PDB entry 8JTD | electron microscopy, 4.90 A resolution (low resolution: residue-level contacts below are approximate; hydrogen-bond / salt-bridge calls are withheld) | chains D and E of the 8 polymer chains in the assembly

== Chain D ==
Protein: gp120 protein of HIV Envelope trimer
Source organism: Human immunodeficiency virus 1
Chain sequence (481 residues; row label = number of the first residue in the row; note: 14 numbers in that range are skipped by the numbering (no residue carries them; nothing is unmodelled there); a row labelled like 185A-185K holds insertion residues (185A, then the next letters in order)):
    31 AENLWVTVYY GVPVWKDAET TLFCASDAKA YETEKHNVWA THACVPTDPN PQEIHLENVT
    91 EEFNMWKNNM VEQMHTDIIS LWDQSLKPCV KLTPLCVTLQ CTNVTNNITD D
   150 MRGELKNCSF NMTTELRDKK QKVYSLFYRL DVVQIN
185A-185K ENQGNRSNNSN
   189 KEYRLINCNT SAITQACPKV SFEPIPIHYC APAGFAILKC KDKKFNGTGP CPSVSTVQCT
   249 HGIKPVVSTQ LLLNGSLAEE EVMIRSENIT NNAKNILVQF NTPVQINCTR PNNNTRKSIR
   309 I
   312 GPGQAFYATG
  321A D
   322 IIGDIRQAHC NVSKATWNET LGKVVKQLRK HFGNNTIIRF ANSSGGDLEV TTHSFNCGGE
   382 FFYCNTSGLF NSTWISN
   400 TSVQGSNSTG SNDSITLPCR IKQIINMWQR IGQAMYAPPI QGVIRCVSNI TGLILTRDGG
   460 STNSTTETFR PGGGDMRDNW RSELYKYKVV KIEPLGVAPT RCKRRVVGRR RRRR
Not modelled in the structure: 31, 185B-185K, 400-410, 507-513
Cystine bridges: Cys-54/Cys-74, Cys-119/Cys-205, Cys-126/Cys-196, Cys-131/Cys-157, Cys-218/Cys-247, Cys-228/Cys-239, Cys-296/Cys-331, Cys-378/Cys-445, Cys-385/Cys-418
Covalently attached groups: N-acetylglucosamine (NAG) linked to Asn-88, Asn-133, Asn-156, Asn-197, Asn-234, Asn-262, Asn-295, Asn-301, Asn-332, Asn-339, Asn-355, Asn-363, Asn-386, Asn-392, Asn-448; glycan linked to Asn-160
From the paper describing this entry:
  - post-translational modification sites: Asn-156, Asn-160

== Chain E ==
Protein: gp41 protein of HIV Envelope trimer
Source organism: Human immunodeficiency virus 1
Chain sequence (153 residues; each row starts with the number of its first residue):
   512 AVGIGAVFLG FLGAAGSTMG AASMTLTVQA RNLLSGIVQQ QSNLLRAPEA QQHLLKLTVW
   572 GIKQLQARVL AVERYLRDQQ LLGIWGCSGK LICCTNVPWN SSWSNRNLSE IWDNMTWLQW
   632 DKEISNYTQI IYGLLEESQN QQEKNEQDLL ALD
Not modelled in the structure: 512-519, 547-567
Cystine bridges: Cys-598/Cys-604
Covalently attached groups: N-acetylglucosamine (NAG) linked to Asn-611, Asn-618, Asn-637

== Chain D / chain E interface ==
Disulfides between the chains: Cys-501(D)/Cys-605(E)
Residue-residue contacts (72; chain D residue first):
  Asn-33(D) with Pro-609(E)
  Leu-34(D) with Pro-609(E); Trp-610(E)
  Trp-35(D) with Thr-606(E); Asn-607(E); Val-608(E); Pro-609(E); Trp-610(E)
  Val-36(D) with Thr-606(E); Val-608(E); Trp-610(E); Leu-646(E)
  Thr-37(D) with Cys-604(E); Cys-605(E); Thr-606(E)
  Val-38(D) with Ile-603(E); Cys-604(E)
  Tyr-39(D) with Leu-602(E); Ile-603(E); Trp-623(E)
  Tyr-40(D) with Leu-537(E); Leu-544(E); Leu-602(E)
  Gly-41(D) with Gln-540(E)
  Val-42(D) with Trp-628(E)
  Pro-43(D) with Leu-523(E); Ala-525(E); Leu-629(E)
  Val-44(D) with Leu-629(E)
  Trp-45(D) with Leu-629(E); Lys-633(E)
  Phe-53(D) with Ala-578(E)
  Cys-54(D) with Trp-571(E)
  Gln-82(D) with Gly-521(E)
  Ile-84(D) with Gly-521(E)
  Leu-86(D) with Leu-523(E); Ala-526(E); Gly-527(E)
  Glu-87(D) with Gly-527(E)
  Asn-88(D) with Gly-527(E)
  Val-89(D) with Ala-526(E); Gly-527(E)
  Asp-107(D) with Lys-574(E)
  Leu-111(D) with Trp-571(E)
  Ala-221(D) with Leu-544(E); Leu-545(E); Ser-546(E)
  Gly-222(D) with Asn-543(E); Leu-544(E)
  Phe-223(D) with Arg-585(E)
  Ala-224(D) with Leu-523(E)
  Lys-490(D) with Arg-585(E)
  Ile-491(D) with Leu-523(E)
  Pro-493(D) with Asp-589(E)
  Val-496(D) with Trp-631(E); Ile-642(E)
  Ala-497(D) with Trp-623(E); Trp-631(E)
  Pro-498(D) with Trp-610(E); Trp-623(E)
  Arg-500(D) with Leu-619(E)
  Cys-501(D) with Cys-605(E), disulfide; Thr-606(E)
  Lys-502(D) with Thr-606(E); Asn-607(E)
  Arg-503(D) with Cys-598(E); Cys-604(E); Cys-605(E); Thr-606(E); Asn-607(E)
  Val-506(D) with Glu-654(E); Gln-658(E)
Interface residues without a listed pair, chain D (41 interface residues in all): Thr-51, Thr-244, Thr-499
Interface residues without a listed pair, chain E (43 interface residues in all): Leu-520, Phe-522, Gly-524, Ala-582, Lys-601, Thr-627, Leu-661

== In short ==
41 residues of chain D and 43 residues of chain E are in contact, with 1 disulfide bond. N-acetylglucosamine
is covalently linked to Asn-88(D), Asn-133(D), Asn-156(D), Asn-197(D), Asn-234(D) and Asn-262(D) and 9 more.
N-acetylglucosamine is covalently linked to Asn-611(E), Asn-618(E) and Asn-637(E). The paper reports
modification sites Asn-156(D) and Asn-160(D).
Chain D is gp120 protein of HIV Envelope trimer and chain E is gp41 protein of HIV Envelope trimer, both from
Human immunodeficiency virus 1; the structure, BJOX2000.664 trimer in complex with Fab fragment of broadly
neutralizing HIV antibody PGT145, was determined by electron microscopy (same publication as 8JTM).
